Entry 5W4U (X-ray diffraction, 3.60 A resolution); this record covers chains A and R of the 13 polymer chains in the assembly.

Chain A:
Protein: DNA-directed RNA polymerase II subunit RPB1
Source organism: Saccharomyces cerevisiae (strain ATCC 204508 / S288c)
Notes: EC 2.7.7.6
Reference sequence: P04050 (RPB1_YEAST); residues 1-1733 here = UniProt positions 1-1733
Chain sequence (1733 residues; row label = number of the first residue in the row):
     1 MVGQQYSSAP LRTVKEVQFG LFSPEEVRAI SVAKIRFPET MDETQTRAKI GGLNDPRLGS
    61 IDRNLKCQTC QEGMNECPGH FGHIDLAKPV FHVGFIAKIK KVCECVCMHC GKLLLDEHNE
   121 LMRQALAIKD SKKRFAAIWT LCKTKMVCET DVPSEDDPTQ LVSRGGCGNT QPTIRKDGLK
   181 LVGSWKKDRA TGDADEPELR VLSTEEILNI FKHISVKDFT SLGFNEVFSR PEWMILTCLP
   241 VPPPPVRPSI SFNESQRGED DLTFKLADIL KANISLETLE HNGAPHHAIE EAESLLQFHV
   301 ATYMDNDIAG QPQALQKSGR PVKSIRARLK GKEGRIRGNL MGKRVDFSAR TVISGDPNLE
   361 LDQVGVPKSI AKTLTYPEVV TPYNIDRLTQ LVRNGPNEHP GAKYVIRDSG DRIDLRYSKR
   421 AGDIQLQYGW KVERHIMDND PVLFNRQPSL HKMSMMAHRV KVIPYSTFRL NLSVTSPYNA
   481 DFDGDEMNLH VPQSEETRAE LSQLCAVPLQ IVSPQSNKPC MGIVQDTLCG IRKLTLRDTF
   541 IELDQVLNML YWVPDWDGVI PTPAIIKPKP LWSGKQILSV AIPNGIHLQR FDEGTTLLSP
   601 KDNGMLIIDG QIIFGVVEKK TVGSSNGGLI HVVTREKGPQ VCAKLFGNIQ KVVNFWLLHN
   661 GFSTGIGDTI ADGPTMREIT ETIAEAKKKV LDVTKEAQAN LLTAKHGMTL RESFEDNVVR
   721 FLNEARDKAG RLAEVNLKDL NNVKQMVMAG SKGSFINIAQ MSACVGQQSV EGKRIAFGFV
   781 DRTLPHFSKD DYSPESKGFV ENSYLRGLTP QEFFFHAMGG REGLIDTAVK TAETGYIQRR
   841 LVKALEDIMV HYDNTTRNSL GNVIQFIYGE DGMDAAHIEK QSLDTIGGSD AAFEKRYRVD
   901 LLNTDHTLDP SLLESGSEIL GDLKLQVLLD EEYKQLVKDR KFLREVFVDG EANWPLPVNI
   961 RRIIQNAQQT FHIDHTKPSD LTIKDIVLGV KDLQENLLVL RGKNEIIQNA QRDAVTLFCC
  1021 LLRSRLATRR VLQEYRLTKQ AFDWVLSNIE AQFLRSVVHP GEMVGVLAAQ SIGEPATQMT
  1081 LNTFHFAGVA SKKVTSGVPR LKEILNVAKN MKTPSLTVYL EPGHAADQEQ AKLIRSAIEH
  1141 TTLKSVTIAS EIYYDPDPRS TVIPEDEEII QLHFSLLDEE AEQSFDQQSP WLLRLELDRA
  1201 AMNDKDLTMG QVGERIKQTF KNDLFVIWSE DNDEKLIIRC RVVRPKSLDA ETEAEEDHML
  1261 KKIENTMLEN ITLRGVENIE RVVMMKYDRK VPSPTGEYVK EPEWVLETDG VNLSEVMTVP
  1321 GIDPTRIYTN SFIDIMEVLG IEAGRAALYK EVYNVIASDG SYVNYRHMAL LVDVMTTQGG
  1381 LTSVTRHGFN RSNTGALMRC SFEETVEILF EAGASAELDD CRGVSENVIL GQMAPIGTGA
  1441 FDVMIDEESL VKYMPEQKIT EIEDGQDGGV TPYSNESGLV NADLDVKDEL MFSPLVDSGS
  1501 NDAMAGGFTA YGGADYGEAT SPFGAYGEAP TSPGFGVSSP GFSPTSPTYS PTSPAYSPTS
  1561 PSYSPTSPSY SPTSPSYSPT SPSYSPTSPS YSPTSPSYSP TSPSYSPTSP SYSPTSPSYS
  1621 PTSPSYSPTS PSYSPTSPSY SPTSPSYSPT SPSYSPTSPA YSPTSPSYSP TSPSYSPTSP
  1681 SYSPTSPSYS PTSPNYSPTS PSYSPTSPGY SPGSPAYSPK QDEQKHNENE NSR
Not modelled in the structure: 1-2, 149-166, 186-200, 253-258, 1080-1092, 1176-1186, 1244-1256, 1450-1733
Bound ions: Zn2+ site 1: Cys-77, His-80; Zn2+ site 2: Cys-110, Cys-148; Mg2+: Asp-481, Asp-483, Asp-485 (shared with G9(R) of chain R)
Curated features (UniProtKB/Swiss-Prot):
  - region: Pro-248 to Asp-260 (Lid loop), Asn-306 to Lys-323 (Rudder loop), Pro-810 to Glu-822 (Bridging helix)
  - binding site (Zn(2+)): Cys-67, Cys-70, Cys-77, His-80, Cys-107, Cys-110, Cys-148, Cys-167
  - binding site (Mg(2+)): Asp-481, Asp-483, Asp-485
  - modified residue: Thr-1471 (Phosphothreonine)
  - cross-link (Glycyl lysine isopeptide (Lys-Gly)): Lys-695 (interchain with G-Cter in ubiquitin), Lys-1246 (interchain with G-Cter in ubiquitin), Lys-1350 (interchain with G-Cter in ubiquitin)
  - natural variant: Ser-1653 to Pro-1659 (deletion: In strain: A364A)
  - mutagenesis: Lys-1246 (K1246R: Impairs ubiquitination during transcription stress)

Chain R:
Molecule: 9-nt RNA strand
Sequence (9 nucleotides; each row starts with the number of its first residue):
     1 AUGGAGAGG
Bound ions: Mg2+: G9 (shared with Asp-481(A), Asp-483(A), Asp-485(A) of chain A)

Interface between chain A and chain R:
Residue-residue contacts (6):
  Arg-320(A) / U2(R)  sugar contact
  Arg-446(A) / G9(R)  hydrogen bond to the sugar
  Gln-447(A) / G9(R)  hydrogen bond to the base
  Asp-481(A) / G9(R)  phosphate contact
  Asp-483(A) / G9(R)  sugar contact
  Asp-485(A) / G9(R)  hydrogen bond to the sugar
Interface residues without a listed pair, chain A (10 interface residues in all): Lys-323, Arg-350, Pro-448, Gly-484
Interface residues without a listed pair, chain R (4 interface residues in all): G3, G8

Overview:
10 residues of chain A and 4 residues of chain R are in contact, with 3 hydrogen bonds. Among the polar pairs
are Gln-447(A)/G9(R), Arg-446(A)/G9(R) and Asp-485(A)/G9(R). From UniProt: 8 Zn2+-binding residues, 3
Mg2+-binding residues and one mutagenesis site on chain A.
Chain A is DNA-directed RNA polymerase II subunit RPB1 (Saccharomyces cerevisiae (strain ATCC 204508 / S288c))
and chain R is a 9-nt RNA strand; the structure, Pol II elongation complex with an N6-methyladenine-containing
template, was determined by X-ray diffraction together with 5W51 from the same study.
